5TWP - chains A and T of the 4 polymer chains in the assembly; structure by X-ray diffraction, 2.00 A resolution.

Chain A:
Molecule: DNA-directed DNA/RNA polymerase mu
Organism: Homo sapiens
Notes: EC 2.7.7.7
UniProt: Q9NP87 (DPOLM_HUMAN); numbering as in UniProt; present here: 134-397, 410-494
Chain sequence (354 residues; numbered 129 to 494; 12 numbers in that range are skipped by the numbering (no residue carries them; nothing is unmodelled there); the number before each row is that of its first residue):
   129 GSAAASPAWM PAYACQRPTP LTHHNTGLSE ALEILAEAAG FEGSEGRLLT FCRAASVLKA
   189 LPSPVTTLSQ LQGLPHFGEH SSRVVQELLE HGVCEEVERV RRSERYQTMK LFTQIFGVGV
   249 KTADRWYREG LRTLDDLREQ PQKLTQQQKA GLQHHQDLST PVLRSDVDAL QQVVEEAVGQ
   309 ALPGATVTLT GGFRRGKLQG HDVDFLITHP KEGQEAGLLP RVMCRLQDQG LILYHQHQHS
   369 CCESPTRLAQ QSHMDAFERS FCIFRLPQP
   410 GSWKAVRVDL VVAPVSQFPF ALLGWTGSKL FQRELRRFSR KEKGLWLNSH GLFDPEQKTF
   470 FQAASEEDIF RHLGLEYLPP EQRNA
Unresolved in the structure: 129-137, 365-384
Construct notes: expression tag (129-133); linker (410)
Metal / ion sites: Na+: Thr-241, Ile-243, Val-246 (shared with 1 residue of chain P); Mg2+ site 1: Asp-330, Asp-332, Asp-418 (together with 2KH) (shared with 1 residue of chain P); Mg2+ site 2: Asp-330, Asp-332 (together with 2KH)
Small-molecule neighbours: 2KH (5'-O-[(S)-hydroxy{[(S)-hydroxy(phosphonooxy)phosphoryl]amino}phosphoryl]uridine): Gly-319, Gly-320, Arg-323, Lys-325, Gln-327, Gly-328, His-329, Asp-330, Asp-332, Asp-418, Gly-433, Trp-434, Thr-435, Gly-436, Ser-437, Lys-438, Gln-441
UniProt features mapped onto this chain:
  - region: Arg-323 to Asp-332 (Involved in ssDNA binding)
  - binding site (Mg(2+)): Asp-330, Asp-332, Asp-418
  - site: Gly-433 (Responsible for the low discrimination between dNTP and rNTP)
What the authors report for this chain:
  - conformationally variable residues (side-chain flip): Val-420, Gly-433, Trp-434
  - binding site for the 4-nt DNA strand: Trp-434 (proposed by the authors, not directly observed)
  - binding site for 2KH: His-329, Gly-433, Gly-436
  - mutagenesis - H329A (27-fold), W434A (23-fold), W434H (8.8-fold): decreased catalytic activity
  - mutagenesis - G433A (Kd 29 uM): unchanged binding to UTP
  - mutagenesis - G433A, G433S: unchanged catalytic activity
  - mutagenesis - W434A (Kd 79.1 uM), W434H (Kd 61.1 uM): decreased binding to UTP

Chain T:
Molecule: 9-nt DNA strand
Sequence (9 nucleotides; row label = number of the first residue in the row):
     1 CGGCATACG

Chain A / chain T interface:
Contacting residue pairs (23; chain A residue first):
  Gly-174(A) / DC4(T)  base contact
  Leu-177(A) / DC4(T)  phosphate contact
  Leu-177(A) / DA5(T)  phosphate contact
  Phe-385(A) / DG9(T)  phosphate contact
  Glu-386(A) / DC8(T)  sugar contact
  Glu-386(A) / DG9(T)  hydrogen bond to the phosphate
  Arg-387(A) / DA7(T)  hydrogen bond to the base
  Arg-387(A) / DC8(T)  hydrogen bond to the sugar
  Arg-387(A) / DG9(T)  hydrogen bond to the phosphate
  Phe-389(A) / DG9(T)  sugar contact
  Lys-438(A) / DA5(T)  base contact
  Arg-442(A) / DA5(T)  salt bridge to the phosphate
  Arg-445(A) / DA5(T)  hydrogen bond to the base
  Arg-445(A) / DT6(T)  hydrogen bond to the sugar
  Arg-446(A) / DA5(T)  sugar contact
  Arg-449(A) / DT6(T)  salt bridge to the phosphate
  Lys-450(A) / DG3(T)  hydrogen bond to the phosphate
  Lys-450(A) / DC4(T)  salt bridge to the phosphate
  Leu-456(A) / DT6(T)  sugar contact
  Asn-457(A) / DT6(T)  phosphate contact
  Asn-457(A) / DA7(T)  hydrogen bond to the phosphate
  His-459(A) / DA7(T)  hydrogen bond to the phosphate
  His-459(A) / DC8(T)  salt bridge to the phosphate
Interface residues without a listed pair, chain A (17 interface residues in all): Arg-181, Gln-364

Overview:
The interface between chain A and chain T involves 17 residues on one side and 7 on the other, with 9 hydrogen
bonds and 4 salt bridges. Among the polar pairs are Arg-387(A)/DA7(T), Arg-445(A)/DA5(T) and
Arg-387(A)/DC8(T). From the paper: a binding site for 2KH at His-329(A), Gly-433(A) and Gly-436(A); H329A,
W434A and W434H of chain A reduce catalytic activity; 5 substitutions were tested in all.
Chain A is DNA-directed DNA/RNA polymerase mu (Homo sapiens) and chain T is a 9-nt DNA strand; the structure,
Pre-catalytic ternary complex of human Polymerase Mu with incoming nonhydrolyzable UMPNPP, was determined by
X-ray diffraction (same publication as 5TWQ, 5TWR, 5TWS, 5VZ7, 5VZ8, 5VZ9 and 9 further entries).
